PDB entry 7XV6 | X-ray diffraction, 2.30 A resolution | chains C and B of the 4 polymer chains in the assembly

Chain C:
Molecule: 18-nt DNA strand
Sequence (18 nucleotides; each row starts with the number of its first residue):
     1 GGCAGAGGTC AAAGGTCA

Chain B:
Name: NR2C2 protein
Organism: Homo sapiens
UniProt: A0A7L2NB91 (A0A7L2NB91_9PASS); numbering as in UniProt (aligned over 113-196)
Amino-acid sequence (84 residues; numbered 113 to 196; the number before each row is that of its first residue):
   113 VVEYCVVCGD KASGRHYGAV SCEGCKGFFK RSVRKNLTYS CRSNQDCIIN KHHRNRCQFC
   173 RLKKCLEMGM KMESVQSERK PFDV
Not modelled in the structure: 190-196
Ion coordination: Zn2+ site 1: Cys-117, Cys-120, Cys-134, Cys-137; Zn2+ site 2: Cys-153, Cys-159, Cys-169, Cys-172
What the authors report for this chain:
  - binding site for the 18-nt DNA strand (chain C): Arg-127, Tyr-129, Glu-135, Lys-138, Lys-142, Arg-143, Arg-146, Gln-188, Arg-191
  - self-association interface (contacts with another copy of this molecule); pairs are residue here / residue on that copy: His-164/Ser-189 (water-mediated contact), Arg-168/Ser-189 (hydrogen bond)
  - mutagenesis - R168A (12-fold), S189A (12-fold): decreased binding to dsDNA
  - mutagenesis - Y129A, K138A, K142A, R143A, R146A, N167A, R191A (60-fold): decreased binding to the 18-nt DNA strand (chain C)
  - disease-associated variants - R168L, R191W: decreased binding to the 18-nt DNA strand (chain C)
  - disease-associated variants - R127C (280-fold), N167K (>60-fold): increased binding to the 18-nt DNA strand (chain C)
  - disease-associated variants - R173Q: decreased signaling
  - disease-associated variants - N167K: decreased signaling in response to target gene

Chain C / chain B interface:
Residue-residue contacts (14):
  DG5(C) / Arg-127(B)  phosphate contact
  DA6(C) / His-128(B)  phosphate contact
  DA6(C) / Tyr-129(B)  hydrogen bond to the phosphate
  DA6(C) / Ser-186(B)  sugar contact
  DA6(C) / Gln-188(B)  hydrogen bond to the phosphate
  DG7(C) / Tyr-129(B)  hydrogen bond to the phosphate
  DG7(C) / Lys-138(B)  hydrogen bond to the base
  DG7(C) / Lys-142(B)  phosphate contact
  DG7(C) / Arg-146(B)  salt bridge to the phosphate
  DG7(C) / Val-187(B)  phosphate contact
  DG7(C) / Gln-188(B)  hydrogen bond to the phosphate
  DG8(C) / Lys-142(B)  salt bridge to the phosphate
  DG8(C) / Arg-146(B)  salt bridge to the phosphate
  DG8(C) / Ser-189(B)  phosphate contact
Other interface residues (no listed pair), chain C (5 interface residues in all): DT9
Other interface residues (no listed pair), chain B (11 interface residues in all): Glu-135

Summary:
5 residues of chain C and 11 residues of chain B are in contact, with 5 hydrogen bonds and 3 salt bridges.
Polar pairs include DG7(C)/Lys-138(B), DA6(C)/Tyr-129(B) and DA6(C)/Gln-188(B). From the paper: a binding site
for the 18-nt DNA strand (chain C) at Arg-127(B), Tyr-129(B) and Glu-135(B) among others; Y129A, K138A and
K142A of chain B, among others, reduce binding to the 18-nt DNA strand (chain C); 14 substitutions were tested
in all.
Here chain C is an 18-nt DNA strand and chain B is NR2C2 protein (Homo sapiens). Entry 7XV6 (Crystal structure
of the Human TR4 DNA-Binding Domain with C-terminal extension (DBD-CTE) Homodimer Bound to DR1 ...) was
determined by X-ray diffraction, deposited together with 7XV8, 7XV9 and 7XVA.
